PDB entry 6R9G | electron microscopy, 3.70 A resolution | chains D and G of the 7 polymer chains in the assembly

[Chain D]
Molecule: DNA-directed RNA polymerase subunit beta'
From: Escherichia coli (strain K12)
Notes: EC 2.7.7.6
UniProt: P0A8T7 (RPOC_ECOLI); numbering as in UniProt (aligned over 1-1407)
Amino-acid sequence (1407 residues; numbered 1 to 1407; the number before each row is that of its first residue):
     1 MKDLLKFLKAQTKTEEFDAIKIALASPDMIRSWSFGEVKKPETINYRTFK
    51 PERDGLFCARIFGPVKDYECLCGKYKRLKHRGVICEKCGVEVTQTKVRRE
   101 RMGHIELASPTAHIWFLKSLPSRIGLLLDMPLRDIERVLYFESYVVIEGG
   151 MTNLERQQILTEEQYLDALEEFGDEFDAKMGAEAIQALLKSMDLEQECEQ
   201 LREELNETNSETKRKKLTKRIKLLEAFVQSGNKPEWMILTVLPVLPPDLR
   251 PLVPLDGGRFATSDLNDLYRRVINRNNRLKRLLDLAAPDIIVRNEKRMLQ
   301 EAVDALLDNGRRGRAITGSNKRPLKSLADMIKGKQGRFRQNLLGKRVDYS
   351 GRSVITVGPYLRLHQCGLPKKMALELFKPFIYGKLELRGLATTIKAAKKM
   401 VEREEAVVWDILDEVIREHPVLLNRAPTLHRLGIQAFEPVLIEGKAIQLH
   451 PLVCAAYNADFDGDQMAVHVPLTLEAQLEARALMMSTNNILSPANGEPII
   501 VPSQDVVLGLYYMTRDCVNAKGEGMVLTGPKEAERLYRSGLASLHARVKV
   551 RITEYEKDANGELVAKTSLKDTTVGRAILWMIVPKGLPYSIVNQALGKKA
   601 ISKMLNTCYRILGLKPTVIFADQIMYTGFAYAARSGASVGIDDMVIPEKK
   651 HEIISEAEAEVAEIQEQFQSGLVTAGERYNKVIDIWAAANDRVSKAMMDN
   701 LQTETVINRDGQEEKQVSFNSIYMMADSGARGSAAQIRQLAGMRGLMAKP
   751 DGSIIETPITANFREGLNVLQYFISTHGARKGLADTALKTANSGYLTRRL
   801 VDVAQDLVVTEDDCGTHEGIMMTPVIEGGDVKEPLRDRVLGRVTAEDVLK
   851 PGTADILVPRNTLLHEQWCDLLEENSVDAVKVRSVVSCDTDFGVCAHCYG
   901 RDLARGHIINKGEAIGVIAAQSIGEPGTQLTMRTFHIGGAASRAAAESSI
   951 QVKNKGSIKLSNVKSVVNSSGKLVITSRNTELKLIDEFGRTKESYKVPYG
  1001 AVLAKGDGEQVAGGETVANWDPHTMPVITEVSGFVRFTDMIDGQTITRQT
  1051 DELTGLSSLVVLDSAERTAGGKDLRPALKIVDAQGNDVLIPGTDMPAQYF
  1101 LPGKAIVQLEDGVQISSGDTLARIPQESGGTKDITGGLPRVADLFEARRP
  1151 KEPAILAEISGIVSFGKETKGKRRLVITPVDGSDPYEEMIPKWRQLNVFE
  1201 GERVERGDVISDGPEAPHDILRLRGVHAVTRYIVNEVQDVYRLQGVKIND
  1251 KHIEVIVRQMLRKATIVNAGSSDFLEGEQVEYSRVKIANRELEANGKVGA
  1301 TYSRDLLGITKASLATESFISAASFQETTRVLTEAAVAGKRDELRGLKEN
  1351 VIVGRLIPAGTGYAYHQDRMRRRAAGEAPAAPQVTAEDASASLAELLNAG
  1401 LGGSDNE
Disordered / not traced: 1-13, 1050-1057, 1068-1074, 1089-1096, 1127-1132, 1377-1407
Swiss-Prot annotation at these positions:
  - binding site (Zn(2+)): C70, C72, C85, C88, C814, C888, C895, C898
  - binding site (Mg(2+)): D460, D462, D464
  - modified residue: K983 (N6-acetyllysine)

[Chain G]
Molecule: Overcome classical restriction gp0.3
From: Enterobacteria phage T7
UniProt: P03775 (OCR_BPT7); residues 0-116 here correspond to UniProt positions 1-117 (UniProt number = residue number + 1)
Amino-acid sequence (117 residues; each row starts with the number of its first residue; numbering starts at 0):
     0 MAMSNMTYNNVFDHAYEMLKENIRYDDIRDTDDLHDAIHMAADNAVPHYY
    50 ADIFSVMASEGIDLEFEDSGLMPDTKDVIRILQARIYEQLTIDLWEDAED
   100 LLNEYLEEVEEYEEDEE
Disordered / not traced: 0-4, 109-116

[Interface between chain D and chain G]
Residue-residue contacts (22):
  L120(D) - E59(G)
  P121(D) - T6(G)
  P121(D) - N8(G)  hydrogen bond (backbone-side chain)
  P121(D) - S58(G)
  P121(D) - E59(G)
  S122(D) - N8(G)
  S210(D) - D99(G)  hydrogen bond
  E211(D) - E95(G)
  T212(D) - E95(G)
  T212(D) - D96(G)
  T212(D) - D99(G)  hydrogen bond
  R312(D) - M5(G)  hydrogen bond (backbone-backbone)
  G313(D) - M5(G)
  R314(D) - A50(G)
  R1148(D) - L63(G)
  R1149(D) - F65(G)
  R1149(D) - S68(G)
  P1150(D) - S68(G)  hydrogen bond (backbone-side chain)
  K1151(D) - S68(G)
  T1310(D) - E64(G)  hydrogen bond
  R1330(D) - A57(G)
  R1330(D) - E59(G)
Interface residues without a listed pair, chain G (15 interface residues in all): S54

[Overview]
The chain D/chain G interface involves 15 residues from each chain, with 6 hydrogen bonds. Polar contacts
include P121(D)-N8(G), S210(D)-D99(G) and T212(D)-D99(G). Curated annotation (UniProt) lists 8 Zn2+-binding
residues and 3 Mg2+-binding residues on chain D.
Here chain D is DNA-directed RNA polymerase subunit beta' (Escherichia coli (strain K12)) and chain G is
Overcome classical restriction gp0.3 (Enterobacteria phage T7). Entry 6R9G (Structural basis of transcription
inhibition by the DNA mimic Ocr protein of bacteriophage T7) was determined by electron microscopy together
with 6R9B from the same study.
